Entry 6DC8 (X-ray diffraction, 1.80 A resolution); this record covers chains L and H of the 3 polymer chains in the assembly.

Chain L:
Molecule: IgG light chain
Organism: Mus musculus
Sequence (218 residues; numbered 1 to 213 plus 5 insertion-coded residues; the number before each row is that of its first residue; a row labelled like 27A-27E holds insertion residues (27A, then the next letters in order)):
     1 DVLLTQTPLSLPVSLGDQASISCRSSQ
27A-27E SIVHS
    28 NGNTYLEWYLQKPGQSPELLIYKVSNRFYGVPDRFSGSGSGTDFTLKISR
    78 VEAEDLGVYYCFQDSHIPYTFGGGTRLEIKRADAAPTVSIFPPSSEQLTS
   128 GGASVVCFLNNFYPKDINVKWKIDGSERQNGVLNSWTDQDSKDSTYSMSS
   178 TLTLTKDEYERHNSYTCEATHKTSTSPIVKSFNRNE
Disulfides: Cys-23/Cys-88, Cys-134/Cys-194

Chain H:
Molecule: IgG heavy chain
Organism: Mus musculus
Sequence (217 residues; numbered 1 to 213 plus 4 insertion-coded residues; the number before each row is that of its first residue; a row labelled like 82A-82C holds insertion residues (82A, then the next letters in order)):
     1 EVQLQQSGPELVKPGASVKMSCKASGYTFTSYVIHWVKQKPGQGLEWIGY
    51 IY
   52A P
    53 YNDGTIYNEKFKGKATLTSDTSSSTVYMEL
82A-82C ISL
    83 TAEDSAVYWCVRERDNYGVYWGQGTTLTVSSAKTTPPSVYPLAPGTGDTG
   133 SSMVTLGCLVKGYFPEPVTVTWNSGSLSSGVHTFPAVLQSDLYTLSSSVT
   183 VTSSTWPSQTITCNVAHPASSTKVDKKIVPE
Disulfides: Cys-22/Cys-92, Cys-140/Cys-195
From the paper describing this entry:
  - conformationally variable residues (loop rearrangement): Arg-96 to Tyr-99

Chain L / chain H interface:
Residue-residue contacts (62; chain L residue first):
  Glu-34(L) / Arg-96(H)  salt bridge
  Gln-38(L) / Gln-39(H)  hydrogen bond
  Gln-38(L) / Trp-91(H)
  Ser-43(L) / Trp-91(H)
  Ser-43(L) / Trp-103(H)
  Pro-44(L) / Leu-45(H)  hydrophobic
  Pro-44(L) / Trp-103(H)  hydrogen bond (backbone-side chain)
  Leu-46(L) / Arg-96(H)
  Leu-46(L) / Val-101(H)  hydrophobic
  Tyr-49(L) / Arg-96(H)
  Phe-55(L) / Arg-96(H)
  Phe-55(L) / Asp-97(H)
  Phe-55(L) / Gly-100(H)
  Tyr-56(L) / Asn-98(H)
  Tyr-56(L) / Tyr-99(H)
  Tyr-87(L) / Gly-44(H)
  Tyr-87(L) / Leu-45(H)  hydrophobic
  Ile-94(L) / Ile-58(H)  hydrophobic
  Pro-95(L) / Trp-47(H)  hydrophobic
  Pro-95(L) / Asn-60(H)
  Tyr-96(L) / His-35(H)
  Tyr-96(L) / Trp-47(H)
  Tyr-96(L) / Tyr-50(H)
  Phe-98(L) / Leu-45(H)
  Ser-116(L) / Thr-137(H)
  Phe-118(L) / Leu-124(H)
  Phe-118(L) / Ala-125(H)
  Phe-118(L) / Pro-126(H)
  Phe-118(L) / Thr-137(H)
  Pro-119(L) / Ala-125(H)
  Ser-121(L) / Tyr-122(H)
  Ser-121(L) / Pro-123(H)
  Glu-123(L) / Tyr-122(H)
  Glu-123(L) / Pro-123(H)
  Glu-123(L) / Lys-208(H)  salt bridge
  Gln-124(L) / Tyr-122(H)
  Gln-124(L) / Lys-143(H)
  Ser-127(L) / Tyr-122(H)  hydrogen bond
  Ser-131(L) / Leu-141(H)
  Ser-131(L) / Lys-143(H)
  Phe-135(L) / Leu-124(H)  hydrophobic
  Phe-135(L) / Phe-166(H)  hydrophobic
  Phe-135(L) / Ser-178(H)
  Phe-135(L) / Ser-179(H)
  Phe-135(L) / Ser-180(H)
  Asn-137(L) / His-164(H)
  Asn-137(L) / Phe-166(H)
  Asn-137(L) / Ser-180(H)  hydrogen bond
  Asn-138(L) / His-164(H)  hydrogen bond
  Leu-160(L) / Val-169(H)  hydrophobic
  Leu-160(L) / Gln-171(H)
  Ser-162(L) / Phe-166(H)
  Ser-162(L) / Pro-167(H)  hydrogen bond (side chain-backbone)
  Trp-163(L) / Pro-167(H)
  Thr-164(L) / Thr-165(H)
  Thr-164(L) / Phe-166(H)
  Ser-174(L) / His-164(H)  hydrogen bond
  Ser-174(L) / Phe-166(H)
  Met-175(L) / Phe-166(H)
  Ser-176(L) / Phe-166(H)
  Ser-176(L) / Ser-178(H)  hydrogen bond
  Glu-213(L) / Thr-128(H)  hydrogen bond
Also at the interface, not in a pair above, chain L (39 interface residues in all): Tyr-36, Gln-42, Pro-120, Val-133, Asn-161, Thr-178, Thr-180
Also at the interface, not in a pair above, chain H (44 interface residues in all): Val-37, Glu-46, Tyr-59, Gly-127, Leu-138, Gly-139, Thr-176, Thr-182, Glu-213

In short:
39 residues of chain L and 44 residues of chain H are in contact; the contacts include 9 hydrogen bonds and 2
salt bridges. Among the polar pairs are Glu-34(L)/Arg-96(H), Glu-123(L)/Lys-208(H) and Gln-38(L)/Gln-39(H).
The paper reports conformational variability at Arg-96(H).
Chain L is IgG light chain and chain H is IgG heavy chain, both from Mus musculus; the structure, Fab/epitope
complex of mouse monoclonal antibody 8B2 targeting a non-phosphorylated tau epitope, was determined by X-ray
diffraction (same publication as 6DC7, 6DC9 and 6DCA).
